PDB entry 4O9T | X-ray diffraction, 3.08 A resolution | chains A and B

Chain A:
Molecule: NAD(P) transhydrogenase subunit alpha 2
From: Thermus thermophilus
Notes: EC 1.6.1.2
UniProt: Q72GR9 (Q72GR9_THET2); numbering as in UniProt (aligned over 1-100)
Sequence (100 residues; row label = number of the first residue in the row):
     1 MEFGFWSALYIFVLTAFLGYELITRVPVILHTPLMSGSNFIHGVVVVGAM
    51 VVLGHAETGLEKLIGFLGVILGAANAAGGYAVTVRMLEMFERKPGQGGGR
Disordered / not traced: 95-100

Chain B:
Molecule: NAD(P) transhydrogenase subunit beta
From: Thermus thermophilus
Notes: EC 1.6.1.2
UniProt: Q72GS0 (Q72GS0_THET2); numbering as in UniProt (aligned over 1-275)
Sequence (283 residues; each row starts with the number of its first residue):
     1 MDLIQAAYFVVAILFIVGLKRMAHPTTAKSGIVWAGWGMVLAVLATFFWP
    51 GMGNFALILLALLLGSVVAWWAAVRVAMTDMPQMVAIYNGMGGGAAATIA
   101 AVELLKGAFENTGLMALAILGGLIGSVAFTGSLIAFAKLQGIMKSRPILF
   151 PGQKAVNALVLALTVVIGLSLLWNDATASIVLFFLLALLFGVLMTLPIGG
   201 GDMPVAISFYNAFTGMAVGFEGFAVGNPALMVAGTLVGAAGTLLTVLMAR
   251 AMNRSVWSVLVGGFGVEQEAGEVKGHHHHHHHH
Disordered / not traced: 263-283
Construct notes: expression tag (276-283)
What the authors report for this chain:
  - catalytic residues: Asn-89 (citing earlier work)

How chain A and chain B interact:
Contacting residue pairs (155; chain A residue first):
  Met-1(A) / Leu-114(B)
  Met-1(A) / Phe-223(B)  hydrophobic
  Glu-2(A) / Leu-114(B)
  Glu-2(A) / Phe-223(B)
  Glu-2(A) / Gly-226(B)
  Ala-8(A) / Phe-223(B)
  Phe-12(A) / Phe-223(B)  hydrophobic
  Phe-12(A) / Thr-235(B)
  Thr-15(A) / Val-232(B)
  Thr-15(A) / Thr-235(B)
  Thr-15(A) / Leu-236(B)
  Ala-16(A) / Thr-235(B)
  Ala-16(A) / Ala-239(B)
  Leu-18(A) / Ile-16(B)  hydrophobic
  Gly-19(A) / Leu-236(B)
  Gly-19(A) / Ala-240(B)
  Tyr-20(A) / Ala-239(B)
  Tyr-20(A) / Ala-240(B)
  Tyr-20(A) / Leu-243(B)  hydrophobic
  Leu-22(A) / Lys-20(B)
  Leu-22(A) / Ala-23(B)
  Ile-23(A) / Leu-19(B)  hydrophobic
  Ile-23(A) / Ala-23(B)  hydrophobic
  Ile-23(A) / Ala-240(B)  hydrophobic
  Ile-23(A) / Leu-243(B)  hydrophobic
  Thr-24(A) / Leu-243(B)
  Val-26(A) / Ala-23(B)
  Pro-27(A) / Ala-23(B)
  Leu-30(A) / Met-22(B)
  Leu-30(A) / Ala-23(B)
  Leu-30(A) / His-24(B)
  Leu-30(A) / Pro-25(B)
  His-31(A) / Leu-244(B)
  His-31(A) / Leu-247(B)
  His-31(A) / Met-248(B)
  Leu-34(A) / Leu-19(B)  hydrophobic
  Leu-34(A) / Leu-244(B)  hydrophobic
  Met-35(A) / Ile-207(B)  hydrophobic
  Met-35(A) / Ser-208(B)
  Met-35(A) / Asn-211(B)
  Met-35(A) / Leu-244(B)  hydrophobic
  Ser-36(A) / Val-85(B)
  Gly-37(A) / Met-22(B)
  Ser-38(A) / Asn-211(B)  hydrogen bond
  Ser-38(A) / Val-237(B)
  Asn-39(A) / Val-85(B)
  Asn-39(A) / Asn-89(B)  hydrogen bond
  Asn-39(A) / Asn-211(B)
  Phe-40(A) / Ile-32(B)  hydrophobic
  Phe-40(A) / Ala-35(B)  hydrophobic
  Phe-40(A) / Gly-36(B)
  Phe-40(A) / Met-39(B)  hydrophobic
  Ile-41(A) / Phe-15(B)  hydrophobic
  Ile-41(A) / Met-22(B)  hydrophobic
  Ile-41(A) / Ala-35(B)  hydrophobic
  Ile-41(A) / Val-237(B)  hydrophobic
  His-42(A) / Asn-89(B)  hydrogen bond
  His-42(A) / Asn-211(B)  hydrogen bond
  His-42(A) / Thr-214(B)  hydrogen bond
  His-42(A) / Val-237(B)
  Gly-43(A) / Met-39(B)
  Val-44(A) / Phe-15(B)  hydrophobic
  Val-44(A) / Met-39(B)  hydrogen bond (backbone-side chain)
  Val-44(A) / Leu-230(B)
  Val-44(A) / Ala-233(B)  hydrophobic
  Val-45(A) / Gly-92(B)
  Val-45(A) / Ala-95(B)  hydrophobic
  Val-45(A) / Ile-99(B)
  Val-45(A) / Val-218(B)  hydrophobic
  Val-46(A) / Met-39(B)  hydrophobic
  Val-46(A) / Leu-62(B)  hydrophobic
  Val-47(A) / Tyr-8(B)
  Val-47(A) / Ala-42(B)  hydrophobic
  Val-47(A) / Thr-46(B)
  Val-47(A) / Asn-227(B)
  Gly-48(A) / Ile-99(B)
  Ala-49(A) / Ile-99(B)
  Met-50(A) / Val-43(B)
  Met-50(A) / Thr-46(B)
  Met-50(A) / Phe-47(B)  hydrophobic
  Met-50(A) / Met-52(B)
  Met-50(A) / Ile-58(B)
  Val-51(A) / Trp-49(B)
  Val-51(A) / Met-52(B)  hydrophobic
  Val-52(A) / Ile-99(B)
  Val-52(A) / Val-102(B)  hydrophobic
  Val-52(A) / Glu-103(B)
  Leu-53(A) / Asn-54(B)  hydrogen bond (backbone-side chain)
  Leu-53(A) / Leu-57(B)
  Leu-53(A) / Ile-58(B)  hydrophobic
  Gly-54(A) / Gly-51(B)
  Gly-54(A) / Met-52(B)
  Gly-54(A) / Gly-53(B)  hydrogen bond (backbone-backbone)
  Gly-54(A) / Asn-54(B)
  His-55(A) / Trp-49(B)
  His-55(A) / Pro-50(B)  hydrogen bond (side chain-backbone)
  His-55(A) / Gly-51(B)  hydrogen bond (side chain-backbone)
  His-55(A) / Met-52(B)
  His-55(A) / Lys-106(B)  hydrogen bond (backbone-side chain)
  Ala-56(A) / Asn-54(B)  hydrogen bond (backbone-side chain)
  Glu-57(A) / Lys-106(B)
  Leu-60(A) / Leu-105(B)  hydrophobic
  Glu-61(A) / Val-102(B)
  Glu-61(A) / Leu-105(B)
  Glu-61(A) / Lys-106(B)
  Lys-62(A) / Asn-54(B)
  Lys-62(A) / Leu-57(B)
  Ile-64(A) / Thr-98(B)
  Ile-64(A) / Ala-101(B)  hydrophobic
  Ile-64(A) / Val-102(B)  hydrophobic
  Gly-65(A) / Val-102(B)
  Phe-66(A) / Leu-57(B)
  Phe-66(A) / Leu-60(B)  hydrophobic
  Phe-66(A) / Ala-61(B)
  Gly-68(A) / Ala-95(B)
  Gly-68(A) / Thr-98(B)
  Val-69(A) / Ala-61(B)  hydrophobic
  Val-69(A) / Leu-62(B)
  Ile-70(A) / Ala-61(B)
  Ile-70(A) / Gly-65(B)
  Leu-71(A) / Met-91(B)
  Leu-71(A) / Gly-94(B)
  Leu-71(A) / Ala-95(B)
  Gly-72(A) / Ala-95(B)
  Ala-73(A) / Leu-62(B)
  Ala-73(A) / Ser-66(B)
  Ala-74(A) / Gly-65(B)
  Ala-74(A) / Ala-69(B)  hydrophobic
  Ala-74(A) / Tyr-88(B)
  Ala-74(A) / Met-91(B)  hydrophobic
  Asn-75(A) / Tyr-88(B)
  Asn-75(A) / Gly-92(B)
  Ala-76(A) / Met-39(B)  hydrophobic
  Ala-77(A) / Ser-66(B)
  Ala-77(A) / Trp-70(B)
  Gly-78(A) / Tyr-88(B)
  Gly-79(A) / Tyr-88(B)
  Tyr-80(A) / Ile-32(B)
  Tyr-80(A) / Gly-36(B)
  Tyr-80(A) / Trp-70(B)  hydrophobic
  Ala-81(A) / Trp-70(B)  hydrophobic
  Ala-81(A) / Ala-73(B)  hydrophobic
  Val-82(A) / Ala-73(B)  hydrophobic
  Val-82(A) / Met-81(B)  hydrophobic
  Val-82(A) / Val-85(B)  hydrophobic
  Val-82(A) / Tyr-88(B)  hydrophobic
  Thr-83(A) / Ile-32(B)
  Arg-85(A) / Ala-73(B)  hydrogen bond (side chain-backbone)
  Arg-85(A) / Val-74(B)  hydrogen bond (side chain-backbone)
  Arg-85(A) / Val-76(B)  hydrogen bond (side chain-backbone)
  Arg-85(A) / Met-78(B)  hydrogen bond
  Met-86(A) / Met-81(B)  hydrophobic
  Met-86(A) / Val-85(B)  hydrophobic
  Met-89(A) / Met-78(B)  hydrophobic
  Phe-90(A) / Lys-29(B)
Other interface residues (no listed pair), chain A (71 interface residues in all): Ile-11, Val-28, Val-84, Leu-87, Glu-91
Other interface residues (no listed pair), chain B (88 interface residues in all): Ala-28, Val-33, Leu-64, Arg-75, Ala-77, Met-84, Ala-96, Leu-117, Phe-129, Pro-204, Gly-215, Ala-224, Ala-229, Met-231, Ala-251

Overview:
71 residues of chain A and 88 residues of chain B are in contact, with 16 hydrogen bonds. Polar pairs include
Ser-38(A)/Asn-211(B), Asn-39(A)/Asn-89(B) and His-42(A)/Asn-89(B). The paper reports the catalytic residue
Asn-89(B).
Here chain A is NAD(P) transhydrogenase subunit alpha 2 and chain B is NAD(P) transhydrogenase subunit beta,
both from Thermus thermophilus. Entry 4O9T (Mechanism of transhydrogenase coupling proton translocation and
hydride transfer) was determined by X-ray diffraction, deposited together with 4O9U and 4O9P.
